PDB entry 7BTX | electron microscopy, 2.80 A resolution | chains C and L of the 4 polymer chains in the assembly

# Chain C
Name: Sorting assembly machinery 37 kDa subunit
Source organism: Saccharomyces cerevisiae
Reference sequence: P50110 (SAM37_YEAST); residues 1-327 here = UniProt positions 1-327
Chain sequence (327 residues; each row starts with the number of its first residue):
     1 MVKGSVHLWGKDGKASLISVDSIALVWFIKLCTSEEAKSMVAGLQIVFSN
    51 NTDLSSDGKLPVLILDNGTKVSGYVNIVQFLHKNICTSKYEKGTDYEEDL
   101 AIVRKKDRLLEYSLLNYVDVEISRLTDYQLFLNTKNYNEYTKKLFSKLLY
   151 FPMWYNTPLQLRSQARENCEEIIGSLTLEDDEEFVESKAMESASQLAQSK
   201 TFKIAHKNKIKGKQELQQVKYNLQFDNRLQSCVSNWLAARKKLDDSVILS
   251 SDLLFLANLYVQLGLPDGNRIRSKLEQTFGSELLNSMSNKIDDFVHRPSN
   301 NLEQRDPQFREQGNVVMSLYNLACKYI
Disordered / not traced: 1, 89-96, 175-185

# Chain L
Name: MDM10 isoform 1
Source organism: Saccharomyces cerevisiae
Reference sequence: A0A6A5PXD8 (A0A6A5PXD8_YEASX); residue numbers follow UniProt; this construct covers 1-493
Chain sequence (493 residues; numbered 1 to 493; the number before each row is that of its first residue):
     1 MLPYMDQVLRAFYQSTHWSTQNSYEDITATSRTLLDFRIPSAIHLQISNK
    51 STPNTFNSLDFSTRSRINGSLSYLYSDAQQLEKFMRNSTDIPLQDATETY
   101 RQLQPNLNFSVSSANTLSSDNTTVDNDKKLLHDSKFVKKSLYYGRMYYPS
   151 SDLEAMIIKRLSPQTQFMLKGVSSFKESLNVLTCYFQRDSHRNLQEWIFS
   201 TSDLLCGYRVLHNFLTTPSKFNTSLYNNSSLSLGAEFWLGLVSLSPGCST
   251 TLRYYTHSTNTGRPLTLTLSWNPLFGHISSTYSAKTGTNSTFCAKYDFNL
   301 YSIESNLSFGCEFWQKKHHLLETNKNNNDKLEPISDELVDINPNSRATKL
   351 LHENVPDLNSAVNDIPSTLDIPVHKQKLLNDLTYAFSSSLRKIDEERSTI
   401 EKFDNKINSSIFTSVWKLSTSLRDKTLKLLWEGKWRGFLISAGTELVFTR
   451 GFQESLSDDEKNDNAISISATDTENGNIPVFPAKFGIQFQYST
Disordered / not traced: 1-2, 88-135, 216-227, 320-409, 450-476

# How chain C and chain L interact
Residue-residue contacts (22; chain C residue first):
  Lys142(C) - Phe481(L)
  Lys143(C) - Thr449(L)  hydrogen bond (side chain-backbone)
  Ser146(C) - Ile478(L)
  Trp154(C) - Ile478(L)  hydrophobic
  Tyr155(C) - Phe481(L)  hydrophobic
  Tyr155(C) - Pro482(L)
  Glu186(C) - Tyr147(L)
  Ser187(C) - Tyr147(L)
  Ser187(C) - Asp152(L)
  Ser187(C) - Val172(L)
  Lys188(C) - Glu177(L)
  Met190(C) - Glu154(L)
  Glu191(C) - Val172(L)
  Glu191(C) - Leu179(L)
  Gln198(C) - Tyr185(L)
  Gln198(C) - Leu205(L)
  Gln198(C) - Trp238(L)
  Ser199(C) - Leu205(L)
  Ser199(C) - Trp238(L)  hydrogen bond (backbone-side chain)
  Lys200(C) - Glu236(L)
  Thr201(C) - Gly247(L)
  Ile204(C) - Phe275(L)  hydrophobic
Interface residues without a listed pair, chain C (17 interface residues in all): Ser194, Phe202
Interface residues without a listed pair, chain L (20 interface residues in all): Leu153, Thr183, Ser202, Pro246

# Summary
Chain C and chain L form an interface of 17 and 20 residues respectively; the contacts include 2 hydrogen
bonds. Among the polar pairs are Lys143(C)-Thr449(L) and Ser199(C)-Trp238(L).
Chain C is Sorting assembly machinery 37 kDa subunit and chain L is MDM10 isoform 1, both from Saccharomyces
cerevisiae; the structure, The mitochondrial SAM-Mdm10 supercomplex in GDN micelle from S.cere, was determined
by electron microscopy, deposited together with 7BTW and 7BTY.
